3ZLE - chain A; structure by X-ray diffraction, 2.35 A resolution.

Chain A:
Molecule: Apical membrane antigen 1
Organism: Toxoplasma gondii
Notes: fragment: conserved ectoplasmic region, residues 97-480
UniProt: B6K9M7 (B6K9M7_TOXGO); residues 97-388 carry their UniProt numbers (292 of 384 residues fall inside the UniProt entry; the rest is not from it)
Sequence (396 residues; row label = number of the first residue in the row):
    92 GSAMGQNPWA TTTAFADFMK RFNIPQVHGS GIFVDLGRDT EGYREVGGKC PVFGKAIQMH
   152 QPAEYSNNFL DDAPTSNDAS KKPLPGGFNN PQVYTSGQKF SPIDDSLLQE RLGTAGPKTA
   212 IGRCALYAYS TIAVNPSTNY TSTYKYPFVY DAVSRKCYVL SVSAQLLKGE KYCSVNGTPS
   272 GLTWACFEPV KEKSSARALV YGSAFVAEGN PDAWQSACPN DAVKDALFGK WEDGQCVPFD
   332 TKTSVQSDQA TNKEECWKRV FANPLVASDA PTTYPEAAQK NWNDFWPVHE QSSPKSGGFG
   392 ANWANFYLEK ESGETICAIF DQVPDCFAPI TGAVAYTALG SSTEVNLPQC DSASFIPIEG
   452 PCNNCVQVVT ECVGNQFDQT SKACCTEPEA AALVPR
Disordered / not traced: 92-95, 478-487
Sequence notes: expression tag (92-96, 481-487)
Modified positions: Asn-230 (glycosylation site)
Disulfide bonds: Cys-141/Cys-309, Cys-215/Cys-248, Cys-264/Cys-277, Cys-327/Cys-417, Cys-347/Cys-408, Cys-441/Cys-463, Cys-453/Cys-475, Cys-456/Cys-476
Residues lining bound ligands: N-acetylglucosamine (NAG; 2-acetamido-2-deoxy-beta-D-glucopyranose): Ser-228, Thr-229, Asn-230
Curated features (UniProtKB/Swiss-Prot):
  - glycosylation: Asn-230 (N-linked (GlcNAc...) asparagine)
From the paper describing this entry:
  - post-translational modification sites: Asn-230
  - contacts within the chain: Pro-227/Phe-376, Pro-227/Trp-377

Summary:
Covalently linked N-acetylglucosamine: at Asn-230. From the paper: a modification site at Asn-230; contacts
within the chain involving Pro-227, Phe-376 and Trp-377.
Chain A is Apical membrane antigen 1 (Toxoplasma gondii); the structure, Crystal structure of Toxoplasma
gondii sporozoite AMA1, was determined by X-ray diffraction together with 3ZLD from the same study.
